PDB entry 1LKS | X-ray diffraction, 1.10 A resolution | chain A

Chain A:
Protein: Lysozyme
Organism: Gallus gallus
Notes: EC 3.2.1.17
UniProt: P00698 (LYSC_CHICK); residues 1-129 here correspond to UniProt positions 19-147 (UniProt number = residue number + 18)
Chain sequence (129 residues; row label = number of the first residue in the row):
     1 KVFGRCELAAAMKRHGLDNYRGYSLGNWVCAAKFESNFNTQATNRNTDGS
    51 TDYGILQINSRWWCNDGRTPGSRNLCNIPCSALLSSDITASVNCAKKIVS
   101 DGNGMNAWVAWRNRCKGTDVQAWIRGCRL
UniProt features mapped onto this chain:
  - active site: Glu35, Asp52
  - binding site (substrate): Asp101
Disulfides: Cys6-Cys127, Cys30-Cys115, Cys64-Cys80, Cys76-Cys94

Overview:
From UniProt: active-site residues Glu35 and Asp52 and substrate-binding residue Asp101.
Chain A is Lysozyme (Gallus gallus); the structure, Hen egg white lysozyme nitrate, was determined by X-ray
diffraction (same publication as 1LKR).
